8H0P - chains B and E of the 6 polymer chains in the assembly; structure by electron microscopy, 3.15 A resolution.

Chain B:
Molecule: Guanine nucleotide-binding protein G(I)/G(S)/G(T) subunit beta-1
Organism: Homo sapiens
Reference sequence: P62873 (GBB1_HUMAN); residues 7-345 here correspond to UniProt positions 2-340 (UniProt number = residue number - 5)
Amino-acid sequence (343 residues; each row starts with the number of its first residue):
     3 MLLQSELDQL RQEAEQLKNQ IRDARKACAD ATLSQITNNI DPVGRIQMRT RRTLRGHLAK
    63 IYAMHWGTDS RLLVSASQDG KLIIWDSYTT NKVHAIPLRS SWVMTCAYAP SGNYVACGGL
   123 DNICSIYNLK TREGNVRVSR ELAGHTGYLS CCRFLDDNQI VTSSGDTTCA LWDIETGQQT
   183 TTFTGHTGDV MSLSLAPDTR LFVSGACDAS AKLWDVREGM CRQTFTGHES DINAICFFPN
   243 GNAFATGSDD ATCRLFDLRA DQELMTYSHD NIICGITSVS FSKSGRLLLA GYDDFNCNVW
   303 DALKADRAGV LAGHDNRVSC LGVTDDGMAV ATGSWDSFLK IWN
Unresolved in the structure: 3-7
Sequence notes: expression tag (3-6)
Curated features (UniProtKB/Swiss-Prot):
  - modified residue: S7 (N-acetylserine), H271 (Phosphohistidine)

Chain E:
Molecule: scFv16
Organism: Mus musculus
Notes: antibody fragment or engineered binder
Amino-acid sequence (247 residues; numbered 1 to 247; the number before each row is that of its first residue):
     1 VQLVESGGGL VQPGGSRKLS CSASGFAFSS FGMHWVRQAP EKGLEWVAYI SSGSGTIYYA
    61 DTVKGRFTIS RDDPKNTLFL QMTSLRSEDT AMYYCVRSIY YYGSSPFDFW GQGTTLTVSA
   121 GGGGSGGGGS GGGGSADIVM TQATSSVPVT PGESVSISCR SSKSLLHSNG NTYLYWFLQR
   181 PGQSPQLLIY RMSNLASGVP DRFSGSGSGT AFTLTISRLE AEDVGVYYCM QHLEYPLTFG
   241 AGTKLEL
Unresolved in the structure: 120-135

Interface between chain B and chain E:
Contacting residue pairs (17):
  D71(B) with Y102(E)
  R73(B) with Y102(E); N171(E)
  L74(B) with Y102(E), hydrophobic
  D88(B) with Y102(E)
  V95(B) with Y101(E), hydrophobic
  H96(B) with Y101(E)
  R134(B) with V1(E); R97(E), hydrogen bond (backbone-side chain); D108(E), salt bridge; S197(E)
  E135(B) with G25(E); F26(E); A27(E); F31(E)
  G136(B) with F31(E)
  N137(B) with A27(E)
Also at the interface, not in a pair above, chain B (12 interface residues in all): L131, K132
Also at the interface, not in a pair above, chain E (13 interface residues in all): I99, G103

Summary:
The interface between chain B and chain E involves 12 residues on one side and 13 on the other, with 1
hydrogen bond and 1 salt bridge. Polar contacts include R134(B)-D108(E) and R134(B)-R97(E).
Here chain B is Guanine nucleotide-binding protein G(I)/G(S)/G(T) subunit beta-1 (Homo sapiens) and chain E is
scFv16 (Mus musculus). Entry 8H0P (Structure of the NMB30-NMBR and Gq complex) was determined by electron
microscopy, deposited together with 8H0Q.
